4QZW - chains D and E of the 28 polymer chains in the assembly; structure by X-ray diffraction, 3.00 A resolution.

# Chain D
Molecule: Proteasome subunit alpha type-5
Source organism: Saccharomyces cerevisiae
Notes: EC 3.4.25.1
Reference sequence: P32379 (PSA5_YEAST); residues -7 to 252 here correspond to UniProt positions 1-260 (UniProt number = residue number + 8)
Sequence (260 residues; numbered -7 to 252; the number before each row is that of its first residue; numbers below 1 keep their minus sign (Met-7 is residue -7)):
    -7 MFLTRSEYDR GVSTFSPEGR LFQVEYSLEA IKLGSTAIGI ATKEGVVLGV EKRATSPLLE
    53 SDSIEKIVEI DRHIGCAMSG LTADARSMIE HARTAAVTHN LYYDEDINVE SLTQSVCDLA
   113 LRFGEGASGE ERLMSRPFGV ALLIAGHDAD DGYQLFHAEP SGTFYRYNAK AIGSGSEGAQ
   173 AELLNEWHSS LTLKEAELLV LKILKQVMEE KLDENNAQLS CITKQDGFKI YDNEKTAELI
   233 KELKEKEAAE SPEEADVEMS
Disordered / not traced: -7 to 0, 118-124, 243-252

# Chain E
Molecule: Proteasome subunit alpha type-6
Source organism: Saccharomyces cerevisiae
Notes: EC 3.4.25.1
Reference sequence: P40302 (PSA6_YEAST); residues 0-233 here correspond to UniProt positions 1-234 (UniProt number = residue number + 1)
Sequence (234 residues; row label = number of the first residue in the row; numbering starts at 0):
     0 MFRNNYDGDT VTFSPTGRLF QVEYALEAIK QGSVTVGLRS NTHAVLVALK RNADELSSYQ
    60 KKIIKCDEHM GLSLAGLAPD ARVLSNYLRQ QCNYSSLVFN RKLAVERAGH LLCDKAQKNT
   120 QSYGGRPYGV GLLIIGYDKS GAHLLEFQPS GNVTELYGTA IGARSQGAKT YLERTLDTFI
   180 KIDGNPDELI KAGVEAISQS LRDESLTVDN LSIAIVGKDT PFTIYDGEAV AKYI
Disordered / not traced: 0-2
Swiss-Prot annotation at these positions:
  - modified residue: Ser13 (Phosphoserine)
  - cross-link: Lys190 (Glycyl lysine isopeptide (Lys-Gly) (interchain with G-Cter in ubiquitin))

# How chain D and chain E interact
Contacting residue pairs - 42 pairs, chain D then chain E:
  Ser5(D) - Arg125(E)
  Thr6(D) - Gly7(E)
  Thr6(D) - Gln20(E)
  Phe7(D) - Gln20(E)  hydrogen bond (backbone-side chain)
  Phe7(D) - Tyr23(E)
  Phe7(D) - Leu76(E)  hydrophobic
  Phe7(D) - Arg125(E)
  Phe7(D) - Pro126(E)
  Ser8(D) - Tyr23(E)
  Pro9(D) - Tyr23(E)  hydrophobic
  Pro9(D) - Glu26(E)
  Glu10(D) - Glu26(E)
  Glu10(D) - Gln30(E)
  Gly11(D) - Tyr23(E)
  Gly11(D) - Ala27(E)
  Leu13(D) - Arg125(E)
  Gln106(D) - Arg81(E)  hydrogen bond
  Asp110(D) - Arg81(E)  salt bridge
  Leu113(D) - Pro78(E)  hydrophobic
  Leu113(D) - Arg125(E)
  Glu117(D) - Tyr122(E)
  Ser153(D) - Pro78(E)
  Gly154(D) - Pro78(E)
  Thr155(D) - Gln59(E)
  Phe156(D) - Gln59(E)
  Tyr157(D) - Arg50(E)
  Tyr157(D) - Ala52(E)
  Tyr157(D) - Ser56(E)
  Tyr157(D) - Ser57(E)
  Tyr157(D) - Gln59(E)
  Arg158(D) - Ser56(E)
  Arg158(D) - Ser57(E)  hydrogen bond (backbone-backbone)
  Tyr159(D) - Ala52(E)
  Tyr159(D) - Asp53(E)
  Tyr159(D) - Leu55(E)
  Tyr159(D) - Ser56(E)
  Asn160(D) - Leu55(E)  hydrogen bond (backbone-backbone)
  Ala161(D) - Leu55(E)
  Gln172(D) - Asp53(E)  hydrogen bond
  Gln172(D) - Leu55(E)
  Leu175(D) - Leu55(E)
  Leu176(D) - Leu55(E)  hydrophobic
Other interface residues (no listed pair), chain D (26 interface residues in all): Arg2, Gly3
Other interface residues (no listed pair), chain E (26 interface residues in all): Asp6, Ala24, Asn51, Glu54, Asp79, Gly123, Gly128

# Overview
The chain D/chain E interface involves 26 residues from each chain; the contacts include 5 hydrogen bonds and
1 salt bridge. Among the polar pairs are Asp110(D)-Arg81(E), Phe7(D)-Gln20(E) and Gln106(D)-Arg81(E).
Here chain D is Proteasome subunit alpha type-5 and chain E is Proteasome subunit alpha type-6, both from
Saccharomyces cerevisiae. Entry 4QZW (yCP beta5-C52F mutant in complex with the epoxyketone inhibitor ONX
0914) was determined by X-ray diffraction, deposited together with 4QUX, 4QUY, 4QV0, 4QV1, 4QV3, 4QV4 and 42
further entries.
